Entry 2WPK (X-ray diffraction, 2.21 A resolution); this record covers chains E and S of the 3 polymer chains in the assembly.

[Chain E]
Name: Coagulation factor ixa light chain
Organism: Homo sapiens
Notes: EC 3.4.21.22; fragment: egf2 domain, residues 133-191
Reference sequence: P00740 (FA9_HUMAN); residues 87-145 here correspond to UniProt positions 133-191 (UniProt number = residue number + 46)
Sequence (59 residues; numbered 87 to 145; the number before each row is that of its first residue):
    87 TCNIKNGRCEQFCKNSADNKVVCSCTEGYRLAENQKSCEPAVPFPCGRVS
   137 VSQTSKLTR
Disulfide bonds: Cys88-Cys99, Cys95-Cys109, Cys111-Cys124
Swiss-Prot annotation at these positions:
  - site: Arg145 (Cleavage)

[Chain S]
Name: Coagulation factor ixa heavy chain
Organism: Homo sapiens
Notes: EC 3.4.21.22; fragment: catalytic domain, residues 227-461
Reference sequence: P00740 (FA9_HUMAN); the construct lacks a stretch of the UniProt sequence and is renumbered around it, so the offset changes along the chain: 16-36 = UniProt 227-247; 38-61 = UniProt 248-271; 62-65 = UniProt 274-277; 69-98 = UniProt 280-309; 7 more segments
Sequence (235 residues; numbered 16 to 245 plus 10 insertion-coded residues; 5 numbers in that range are skipped by the numbering (no residue carries them; nothing is unmodelled there); the number before each row is that of its first residue; a row labelled like 61A-61B holds insertion residues (61A, then the next letters in order)):
    16 VVGGEDAKPGQFPWQVVLNGK
    38 VDAFCGGSIVNEKWIVTAAHCVET
61A-61B GV
    62 KITV
   65A V
    66 A
    69 GEHNIEETEHTEQKRNVIRIIPHHNFNAAI
98A-98B NT
    99 YNHDIALLELDEPLVLNSYVTPICIADK
126A-126B EY
   127 TNIFLKFGSGYVSGWGRVF
   147 HKGRSALVLQYLRVPLVDRATCLRSTKFTITNNMFCAG
  184A F
   185 HEGG
  188A R
   189 DSCQGDSGGPHVTEVEGTSFLTGIISWGE
   219 ECA
  221A M
   222 KGKYGIYTKVSRYVNWIKEKTKLT
Disulfide bonds: Cys42-Cys58, Cys168-Cys182, Cys191-Cys220
Sequence notes: engineered mutation Phe94 (Tyr305 in P00740), Thr98B (Lys311 in P00740), Thr177 (Tyr391 in P00740)
Bound ions: Ca2+: Glu70, Asn72, Glu75, Glu77, Glu80
Swiss-Prot annotation at these positions:
  - active site (Charge relay system): His57, Asp102, Ser195
  - binding site (Ca(2+)): Glu70, Asn72, Glu75, Glu77, Glu80
Reported in the primary citation:
  - binding site for 1,2-ethanediol: Ser171, Gly216, Glu217, Tyr225
  - mutagenesis - Y177T (2-fold): increased catalytic activity (citing earlier work)
  - mutagenesis - Y225P (11-fold): increased catalytic activity on Na+ (citing earlier work)

[How chain E and chain S interact]
Cross-chain cystine bridges: Cys132(E)-Cys122(S)
Pairs across the interface - 38 pairs, chain E then chain S:
  Asn92(E) - Tyr126B(S)  hydrogen bond
  Glu96(E) - Glu204(S)
  Gln97(E) - Tyr126B(S)
  Gln97(E) - Thr206(S)
  Phe98(E) - Ala124(S)  hydrophobic
  Phe98(E) - Tyr126B(S)  hydrophobic
  Cys99(E) - Tyr126B(S)  hydrogen bond (backbone-side chain)
  Thr112(E) - Cys122(S)
  Thr112(E) - Ile123(S)
  Tyr115(E) - Thr206(S)
  Phe130(E) - Leu114(S)
  Phe130(E) - Asn115(S)
  Phe130(E) - Ser116(S)
  Pro131(E) - Thr119(S)
  Cys132(E) - Pro120(S)
  Cys132(E) - Ile121(S)
  Cys132(E) - Cys122(S)  disulfide
  Cys132(E) - Thr206(S)
  Gly133(E) - Trp29(S)
  Gly133(E) - Pro120(S)  hydrogen bond (backbone-backbone)
  Gly133(E) - Cys122(S)  hydrogen bond (backbone-side chain)
  Gly133(E) - Gly205(S)
  Gly133(E) - Thr206(S)
  Gly133(E) - Ser207(S)  hydrogen bond (backbone-backbone)
  Arg134(E) - Trp29(S)
  Arg134(E) - Gly205(S)
  Arg134(E) - Thr206(S)  hydrogen bond
  Val135(E) - Gly25(S)
  Val135(E) - Gln26(S)
  Ser136(E) - Ser116(S)  hydrogen bond
  Val137(E) - Pro24(S)
  Val137(E) - Gly25(S)
  Val137(E) - Ser116(S)
  Val137(E) - Tyr117(S)  hydrophobic
  Gln139(E) - Lys23(S)
  Gln139(E) - Pro24(S)  hydrogen bond (side chain-backbone)
  Gln139(E) - Gly25(S)  hydrogen bond (side chain-backbone)
  Gln139(E) - Gln26(S)  hydrogen bond (side chain-backbone)
Other interface residues (no listed pair), chain E (17 interface residues in all): Thr140
Other interface residues (no listed pair), chain S (24 interface residues in all): Pro28, Phe130, Val203, Phe208

[Summary]
17 residues of chain E face 24 of chain S across their interface; the contacts include 1 disulfide bond and 10
hydrogen bonds. Among the polar pairs are Asn92(E)-Tyr126B(S), Cys99(E)-Tyr126B(S) and Gly133(E)-Cys122(S).
From the paper: a binding site for 1,2-ethanediol at Ser171(S), Gly216(S) and Glu217(S) among others; Y177T of
chain S increases catalytic activity.
Chain E is Coagulation factor ixa light chain and chain S is Coagulation factor ixa heavy chain, both from
Homo sapiens; the structure, factor IXa superactive triple mutant, ethylene glycol-soaked, was determined by
X-ray diffraction together with 2WPH, 2WPI, 2WPJ, 2WPL and 2WPM from the same study.
